Entry 8HDD (X-ray diffraction, 3.00 A resolution); this record covers chains A and B of the 3 polymer chains in the assembly.

[Chain A]
Protein: Glucose dehydrogenase
From: Burkholderia cepacia
Notes: EC 1.1.5.9
UniProtKB: Q8GQE7 (Q8GQE7_BURCE); residues 1-539 here = UniProt positions 1-539
Sequence (539 residues; each row starts with the number of its first residue):
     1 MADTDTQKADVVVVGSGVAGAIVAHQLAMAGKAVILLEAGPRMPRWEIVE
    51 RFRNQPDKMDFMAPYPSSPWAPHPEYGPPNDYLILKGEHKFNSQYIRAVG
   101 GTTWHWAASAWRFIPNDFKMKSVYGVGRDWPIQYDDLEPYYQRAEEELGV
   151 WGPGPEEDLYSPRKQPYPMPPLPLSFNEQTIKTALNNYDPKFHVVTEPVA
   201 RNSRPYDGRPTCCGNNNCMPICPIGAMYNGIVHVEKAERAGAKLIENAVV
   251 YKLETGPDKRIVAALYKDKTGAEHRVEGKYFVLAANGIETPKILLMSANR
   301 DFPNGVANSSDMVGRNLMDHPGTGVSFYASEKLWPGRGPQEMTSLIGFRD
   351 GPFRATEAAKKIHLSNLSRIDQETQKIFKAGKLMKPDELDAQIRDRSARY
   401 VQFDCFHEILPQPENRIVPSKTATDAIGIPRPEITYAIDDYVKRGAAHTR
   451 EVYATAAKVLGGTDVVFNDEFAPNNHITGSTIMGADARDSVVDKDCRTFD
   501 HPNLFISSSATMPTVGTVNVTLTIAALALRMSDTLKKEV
Disordered / not traced: 1-9
Glycans and other covalent adducts: flavin-adenine dinucleotide (FAD) linked to His105
Bound ions: 3Fe-4S cluster Fe: Cys212, Cys218, Cys222
Residues lining bound ligands:
  - 3Fe-4S cluster (F3S): Arg201, Cys212, Cys213, Gly214, Asn215, Asn216, Asn217, Cys218, Ile221, Cys222, Pro223, Ile224, Ala226, Met227, Gly338, Pro339, Gln340
  - FAD (flavin-adenine dinucleotide): Val14, Gly15, Ser16, Gly17, Val18, Ala19, Gly20, Leu37, Glu38, Ala39, Gly40, Phe61, Gln94, Tyr95, Ile96, Arg97, Ala98, Gly101, Thr102, Thr103, Trp106, Ala107, Ala108, Ser109, Met219, Ala248, Val249, Val250, Ala284, Ala285, Asn286, Glu289, Ile293, Asn475, His476, Ser507, Ser508, Asn519, Val520, Thr521, Ile524

[Chain B]
Protein: Glucose dehydrogenase beta subunit
From: Burkholderia cepacia
UniProtKB: Q71JE9 (Q71JE9_BURCE); residue numbers follow UniProt; this construct covers 1-425
Sequence (482 residues; each row starts with the number of its first residue):
     1 MGKSTLTFLIAGCLALPGFARAADAADPALVKRGEYLATAGDCMACHTVK
    51 GGKPYAGGLGMPVPMLGKIYTSNITPDPDTGIGKWTFEDFERAVRHGVSK
   101 NGDNLYPAMPYVSYAKITDDDVRALYAYFMHGVEPVKQAPPKNEIPALLS
   151 MRWPLKIWNWLFLKDGPYQPKPSQSAEWNRGAYLVQGLAHCSTCHTPRGI
   201 AMQEKSLDETGGSFLAGSVLAGWDGYNITSDPNAGIGSWTQQQLVQYLRT
   251 GSVPGVAQAAGPMAEAVEHSFSKMTEADIGAIATYVRTVPAVADSNAKQP
   301 RSSWGKPAEDGLKLRGVALASSGIDPARLYLGNCATCHQMQGKGTPDGYY
   351 PSLFHNSTVGASNPSNLVQVILNGVQRKIGSEDIGMPAFRYDLNDAQIAA
   401 LTNYVTAQFGNPAAKVTEQDVAKLRSGGPVPLLVRVRPLMLPGAVVVVLI
   451 ALLGVAFWWRRRQRTPLANPPQGKAGHHHHHH
Disordered / not traced: 1-304, 426-482
Differences from the reference sequence: engineered mutation Gly2 (Arg in Q71JE9), Val136 (Ala in Q71JE9); expression tag (426-482)
Glycans and other covalent adducts: heme (HEM) linked to Cys334, Cys337
Bound ions: heme Fe: His338, Met386
Residues lining bound ligands: heme (HEM): Asn333, His338, Tyr349, Tyr350, Pro351, Asn356, Thr358, Val359, Asn366, Leu367, Val370, Ile371, Val375, Arg377, Ile384, Met386, Pro387, Phe389, Leu401
Reported in the primary citation:
  - heme coordination: His338, Met386
  - binding site for heme: Cys334, Cys337, Pro351, Val359, Leu367, Val370, Ile371, Val375, Pro387, Phe389

[How chain A and chain B interact]
Contacting residue pairs (20):
  Arg45(A) - Asp392(B)
  Trp46(A) - Gly332(B)
  Trp46(A) - Asn333(B)
  Glu47(A) - Leu319(B)
  Glu50(A) - Arg315(B)  salt bridge
  Glu50(A) - Arg328(B)  salt bridge
  Glu50(A) - Leu331(B)
  Arg53(A) - Arg315(B)  hydrogen bond (backbone-side chain)
  Arg53(A) - Leu331(B)  hydrogen bond (side chain-backbone)
  Asn54(A) - Arg315(B)  hydrogen bond
  Asn54(A) - Gly316(B)
  Asn54(A) - Val317(B)  hydrogen bond (side chain-backbone)
  Asn54(A) - Arg328(B)
  Pro205(A) - Asp383(B)
  Pro205(A) - Ile384(B)
  Thr211(A) - Tyr350(B)
  Cys213(A) - Tyr350(B)
  Asn215(A) - Thr336(B)  hydrogen bond
  Pro223(A) - Thr336(B)
  Arg239(A) - Tyr391(B)
Also at the interface, not in a pair above, chain A (18 interface residues in all): Pro44, Val49, Pro210, Cys212, Ile224, Glu235
Also at the interface, not in a pair above, chain B (19 interface residues in all): Leu314, Leu329, Ala335, Pro387, Gln397
The authors on this interface:
  - pairs named by the authors: Trp46(A)-Asn333(B), Glu50(A)-Arg328(B) (salt bridge), Glu50(A)-Arg315(B) (salt bridge), Arg53(A)-Leu331(B), Asn54(A)-Val317(B), Pro205(A)-Asp383(B), Pro210(A)-Pro387(B), Asn215(A)-Thr336(B), Pro223(A)-Thr336(B), Glu235(A)-Tyr391(B)
  - interface residues, chain A: Pro210(A), Ile224(A)
  - interface residues, chain B: Ile384(B)

[Summary]
18 residues of chain A face 19 of chain B across their interface, with 5 hydrogen bonds and 2 salt bridges.
Polar pairs include Glu50(A)-Arg315(B), Glu50(A)-Arg328(B) and Arg53(A)-Arg315(B). The paper describes
contacts between Trp46(A) and Asn333(B), Arg53(A) and Leu331(B) and Asn54(A) and Val317(B) among others; salt
bridges between Glu50(A) and Arg328(B) and Glu50(A) and Arg315(B). From the paper: a binding site for heme at
Cys334(B), Cys337(B) and Pro351(B) among others; interface residues Pro210(A), Ile224(A) and Ile384(B).
Chain A is Glucose dehydrogenase and chain B is Glucose dehydrogenase beta subunit, both from Burkholderia
cepacia; the structure, Complex structure of catalytic, small, and a partial electron transfer subunits from
Burkholderia cepacia FAD glucose ..., was determined by X-ray diffraction.
